PDB entry 9FVE | X-ray diffraction, 2.81 A resolution | chains E and X of the 24 polymer chains in the assembly

# Chain E
Name: Sialic acid-binding periplasmic protein SiaP
Source organism: Vicugna pacos
UniProtKB: Q9KR64 (SIAP_VIBCH); residues 0-299 here correspond to UniProt positions 22-321 (UniProt number = residue number + 22)
Sequence (303 residues; row label = number of the first residue in the row; numbers below 1 keep their minus sign (Gly-3 is residue -3)):
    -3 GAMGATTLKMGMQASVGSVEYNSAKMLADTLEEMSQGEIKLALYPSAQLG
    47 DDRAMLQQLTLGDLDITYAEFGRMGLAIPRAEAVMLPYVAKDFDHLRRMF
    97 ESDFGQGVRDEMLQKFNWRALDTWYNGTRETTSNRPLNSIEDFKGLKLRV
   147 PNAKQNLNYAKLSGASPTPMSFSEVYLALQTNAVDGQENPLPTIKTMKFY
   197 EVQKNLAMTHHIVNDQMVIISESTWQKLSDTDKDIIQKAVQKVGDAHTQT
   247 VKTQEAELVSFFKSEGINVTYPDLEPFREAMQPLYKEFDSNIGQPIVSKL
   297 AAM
Disordered / not traced: -3 to -2
Sequence notes: expression tag (-3 to -1); conflict Gly0 (Ala22 in Q9KR64); engineered mutation Ala73 (Trp95 in Q9KR64)
Ligand contacts: N-acetyl-beta-neuraminic acid (SLB): Gln9, Asp48, Tyr64, Ala65, Glu66, Arg69, Met81, Arg125, Arg145, Pro147, Ala149, Asn152, Phe168, Glu184, Asn185, Asn210, Gln212

# Chain X
Name: VHH_VcP#2
Source organism: Vicugna pacos
Sequence (123 residues; each row starts with the number of its first residue; numbers below 1 keep their minus sign (Gly-1 is residue -1)):
    -1 GSQVQLVESGGRLVQTGGSLRLSCAASGDTFSNYVMGWFRQAPGKEREFV
    49 AAISWTGANSYYADSVAGRFTISRDNAKNTVALQMNSLKPEDTAIYYCAA
    99 DHFHVTHRKYDYWGQGTQVTVSS
Cystine bridges: Cys22-Cys96

# Chain E / chain X interface
Contacting residue pairs - 17 pairs, chain E then chain X:
  Tyr84(E) with Gly42(X)
  Lys87(E) with Gln39(X); Pro41(X), hydrogen bond (side chain-backbone); Lys43(X)
  Glu271(E) with Lys43(X), salt bridge
  Arg274(E) with Gly42(X), hydrogen bond (side chain-backbone); Lys43(X)
  Gln278(E) with Ala40(X); Lys43(X)
  Tyr281(E) with Pro41(X), hydrophobic; Gly42(X)
  Val293(E) with Pro41(X), hydrophobic
  Ser294(E) with Pro41(X); Gln116(X)
  Ala297(E) with Pro41(X)
  Ala298(E) with Ile93(X), hydrophobic; Tyr95(X)
Interface residues without a listed pair, chain E (12 interface residues in all): Val85, Lys282
Interface residues without a listed pair, chain X (11 interface residues in all): Glu44, Pro88, Thr91

# Summary
Chain E and chain X form an interface of 12 and 11 residues respectively, with 2 hydrogen bonds and 1 salt
bridge. Polar pairs include Glu271(E)-Lys43(X), Lys87(E)-Pro41(X) and Arg274(E)-Gly42(X). Chain E binds
N-acetyl-beta-neuraminic acid.
Chain E is Sialic acid-binding periplasmic protein SiaP and chain X is VHH_VcP#2, both from Vicugna pacos; the
structure, Crystal structure of VcSiaP W73A mutant in complex with sialic acid and a VHH antibody (VHH_VcP#2),
was determined by X-ray diffraction, deposited together with 9FVB.
